PDB entry 4QZ2 | X-ray diffraction, 2.70 A resolution | chains V and W of the 28 polymer chains in the assembly

Chain V:
Name: Proteasome subunit beta type-2
Source organism: Saccharomyces cerevisiae
Notes: EC 3.4.25.1
UniProtKB: P25043 (PSB2_YEAST); residues 1-232 here correspond to UniProt positions 30-261 (UniProt number = residue number + 29)
Amino-acid sequence (232 residues; each row starts with the number of its first residue):
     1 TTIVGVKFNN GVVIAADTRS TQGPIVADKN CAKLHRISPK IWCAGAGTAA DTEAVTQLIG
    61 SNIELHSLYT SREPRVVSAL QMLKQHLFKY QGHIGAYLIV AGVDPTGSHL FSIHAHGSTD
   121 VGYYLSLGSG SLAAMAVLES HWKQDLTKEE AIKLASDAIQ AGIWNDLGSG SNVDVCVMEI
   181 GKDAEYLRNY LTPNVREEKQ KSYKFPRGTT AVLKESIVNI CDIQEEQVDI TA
Disordered / not traced: 223-232
Glycans and other covalent adducts: compound 04C linked to Thr1
Metal / ion sites: Mg2+: Ile163, Asp166, Ser169 (shared with 1 residue of chain L)
Ligand contacts:
  - 04C (1,2,4-trideoxy-4-methyl-2-{[N-(morpholin-4-ylacetyl)-L-alanyl-O-methyl-L-tyrosyl]amino}-1-phenyl-D-xylitol), molecule 1: Arg19, Ser20, Thr21, Gln22, Cys31, Lys33, His35, Gly45, Ala46, Gly47, Thr48, Ala49, Thr52, Glu53, Ser129, Gly168
  - 04C, molecule 2: His114, His116, Ser118

Chain W:
Name: Proteasome subunit beta type-3
Source organism: Saccharomyces cerevisiae
Notes: EC 3.4.25.1
UniProtKB: P25451 (PSB3_YEAST); residues 0-204 here correspond to UniProt positions 1-205 (UniProt number = residue number + 1)
Amino-acid sequence (205 residues; numbered 0 to 204; the number before each row is that of its first residue; numbering starts at 0):
     0 MSDPSSINGG IVVAMTGKDC VAIACDLRLG SQSLGVSNKF EKIFHYGHVF LGITGLATDV
    60 TTLNEMFRYK TNLYKLKEER AIEPETFTQL VSSSLYERRF GPYFVGPVVA GINSKSGKPF
   120 IAGFDLIGCI DEAKDFIVSG TASDQLFGMC ESLYEPNLEP EDLFETISQA LLNAADRDAL
   180 SGWGAVVYII KKDEVVKRYL KMRQD
Disordered / not traced: 0
Metal / ion sites: Mg2+: Asp204 (shared with 3 residues of chain K)
Ligand contacts: 04C (1,2,4-trideoxy-4-methyl-2-{[N-(morpholin-4-ylacetyl)-L-alanyl-O-methyl-L-tyrosyl]amino}-1-phenyl-D-xylitol): Asp124, Leu125, Ile126, Cys128

Interface between chain V and chain W:
Residue-residue contacts (63; chain V residue first):
  Ile25(V) - Asp143(W)
  Ile25(V) - Phe146(W)  hydrophobic
  Val26(V) - Phe146(W)
  Ala27(V) - Asp130(W)
  Asp28(V) - Asp130(W)
  Asp28(V) - Glu131(W)
  Lys29(V) - Glu150(W)  salt bridge
  Ala49(V) - Cys128(W)  hydrophobic
  Ala50(V) - Tyr95(W)
  Ala50(V) - Ile126(W)  hydrophobic
  Ala50(V) - Cys128(W)  hydrophobic
  Asp51(V) - Tyr95(W)  hydrogen bond
  Asp51(V) - Arg98(W)  salt bridge
  Glu53(V) - Cys128(W)
  Glu53(V) - Ile129(W)
  Ala54(V) - Tyr95(W)
  Tyr90(V) - Phe99(W)  hydrophobic
  His93(V) - Arg98(W)
  His93(V) - Phe99(W)
  Arg196(V) - Glu150(W)  hydrogen bond (side chain-backbone)
  Lys199(V) - Glu150(W)
  Lys199(V) - Ser151(W)
  Lys199(V) - Tyr153(W)  hydrogen bond (side chain-backbone)
  Ser202(V) - Glu154(W)  hydrogen bond
  Tyr203(V) - Ser151(W)
  Tyr203(V) - Leu152(W)  hydrophobic
  Tyr203(V) - Glu154(W)
  Lys204(V) - Glu154(W)
  Lys204(V) - Asp161(W)
  Phe205(V) - Leu152(W)  hydrophobic
  Phe205(V) - Glu164(W)
  Phe205(V) - Gln168(W)
  Arg207(V) - Glu160(W)  salt bridge
  Arg207(V) - Asp161(W)  salt bridge
  Gly208(V) - Glu164(W)  hydrogen bond (backbone-side chain)
  Thr209(V) - Glu164(W)  hydrogen bond (backbone-side chain)
  Thr210(V) - Glu164(W)  hydrogen bond
  Thr210(V) - Ser167(W)
  Thr210(V) - Gln168(W)  hydrogen bond
  Thr210(V) - Leu199(W)
  Ala211(V) - Leu199(W)
  Ala211(V) - Lys200(W)  hydrogen bond (backbone-backbone)
  Val212(V) - Phe163(W)  hydrophobic
  Val212(V) - Tyr198(W)
  Leu213(V) - Tyr198(W)  hydrogen bond (backbone-backbone)
  Leu213(V) - Leu199(W)
  Leu213(V) - Lys200(W)
  Lys214(V) - Lys196(W)
  Lys214(V) - Arg197(W)
  Lys214(V) - Tyr198(W)  hydrogen bond (backbone-backbone)
  Glu215(V) - Lys196(W)
  Glu215(V) - Arg197(W)  salt bridge
  Ser216(V) - Val195(W)
  Ser216(V) - Lys196(W)  hydrogen bond (backbone-backbone)
  Ile217(V) - Val194(W)
  Val218(V) - His44(W)
  Val218(V) - Tyr187(W)  hydrophobic
  Val218(V) - Val194(W)  hydrogen bond (backbone-backbone)
  Val218(V) - Lys196(W)
  Asn219(V) - His44(W)
  Ile220(V) - Gly46(W)
  Ile220(V) - Val194(W)  hydrophobic
  Asp222(V) - Lys74(W)  salt bridge
Interface residues without a listed pair, chain V (37 interface residues in all): Gln22, Thr48, Ile94, Pro206
Interface residues without a listed pair, chain W (40 interface residues in all): His47, Phe49, Asp124, Asp134, Leu157, Glu158, Thr165, Leu171

In short:
Chain V and chain W form an interface of 37 and 40 residues respectively, with 13 hydrogen bonds and 6 salt
bridges. Among the polar pairs are Lys29(V)-Glu150(W), Asp51(V)-Arg98(W) and Arg207(V)-Glu160(W). Bound to
chain V: compound 04C. Bound to chain W: compound 04C.
Here chain V is Proteasome subunit beta type-2 and chain W is Proteasome subunit beta type-3, both from
Saccharomyces cerevisiae. Entry 4QZ2 (yCP beta5-M45I mutant in complex with the epoxyketone inhibitor ONX
0914) was determined by X-ray diffraction, deposited together with 4QUX, 4QUY, 4QV0, 4QV1, 4QV3, 4QV4 and 42
further entries.
